Entry 8BDF (X-ray diffraction, 1.95 A resolution); this record covers chains A and F of the 6 polymer chains in the assembly.

Chain A:
Protein: Tubulin alpha-1B chain
Source organism: Bos taurus
Reference sequence: P81947 (TBA1B_BOVIN); the author numbering skips numbers that UniProt does not, so the offset changes along the chain: 1-438 = UniProt 1-438; 443-455 = UniProt 439-451
Sequence (451 residues; row label = number of the first residue in the row; note: 4 numbers in that range are skipped by the numbering (no residue carries them; nothing is unmodelled there)):
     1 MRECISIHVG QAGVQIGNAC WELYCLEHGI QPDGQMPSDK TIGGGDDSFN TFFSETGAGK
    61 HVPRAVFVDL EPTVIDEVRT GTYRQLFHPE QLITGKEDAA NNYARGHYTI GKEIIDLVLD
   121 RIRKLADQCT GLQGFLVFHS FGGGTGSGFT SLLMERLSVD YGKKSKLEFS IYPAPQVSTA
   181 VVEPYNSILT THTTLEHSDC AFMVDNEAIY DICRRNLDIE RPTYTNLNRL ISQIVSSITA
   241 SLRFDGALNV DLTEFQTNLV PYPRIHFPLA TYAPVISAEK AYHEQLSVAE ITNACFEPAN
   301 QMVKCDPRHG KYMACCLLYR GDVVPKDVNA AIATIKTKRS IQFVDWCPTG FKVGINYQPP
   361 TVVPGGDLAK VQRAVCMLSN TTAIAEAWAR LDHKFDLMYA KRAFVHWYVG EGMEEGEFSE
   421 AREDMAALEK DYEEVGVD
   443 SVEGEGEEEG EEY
Unresolved in the structure: 443-447, 451-455
Metal / ion sites: Ca2+: Asp-39, Thr-41, Gly-44, Glu-55
Small-molecule neighbours: GTP (guanosine-5'-triphosphate): Gly-10, Gln-11, Ala-12, Gln-15, Ile-16, Asp-69, Asp-98, Ala-99, Ala-100, Asn-101, Ser-140, Gly-142, Gly-143, Gly-144, Thr-145, Gly-146, Ile-171, Pro-173, Val-177, Ser-178, Thr-179, Glu-183, Asn-206, Tyr-224, Leu-227, Asn-228, Ile-231

Chain F:
Protein: Tubulin beta-2B chain
Source organism: Gallus gallus
Reference sequence: E1BQ43 (E1BQ43_CHICK); residues 1-378 here = UniProt positions 1-378
Sequence (384 residues; each row starts with the number of its first residue):
     1 MYTFVVRDEN SSVYAEVSRL LLATGQWKRL RKDNPRFNLM LGERNRLPFG RLGHEPGLVQ
    61 LVNYYRGADK LCRKASLVKL IKTSPELSES CTWFPESYVI YPTNLKTPVA PAQNGIRHLI
   121 NNTRTDEREV FLAAYNRRRE GREGNVWIAK SSAGAKGEGI LISSEASELL DFIDEQGQVH
   181 VIQKYLEKPL LLEPGHRKFD IRSWVLVDHL YNIYLYREGV LRTSSEPYNS ANFQDKTCHL
   241 TNHCIQKEYS KNYGRYEEGN EMFFEEFNQY LMDALNTTLE NSILLQIKHI IRSCLMCIEP
   301 AISTKHLHYQ SFQLFGFDFM VDEELKVWLI EVNGAPACAQ KLYAELCQGI VDVAISSVFP
   361 LADTGQKTSQ PTSIFIKLHH HHHH
Unresolved in the structure: 103-125, 142-143, 152-158, 176-177, 229-237, 246-252, 363-371, 379-384
Sequence notes: expression tag (379-384)
Metal / ion sites: Mg2+: Glu-331 (together with AMP-PCP)
Small-molecule neighbours: AMP-PCP (ACP; phosphomethylphosphonic acid adenylate ester): Lys-74, Pro-95, Ile-148, Lys-150, Ile-160, Gln-183, Lys-184, Tyr-185, Leu-186, Lys-198, Asp-200, Arg-202, Arg-222, His-239, Leu-240, Thr-241, Asn-242, Asp-318, Met-320, Ile-330, Glu-331, Asn-333

Interface between chain A and chain F:
Residue-residue contacts (35; chain A residue first):
  Gln-176(A) / Pro-56(F)
  Glu-207(A) / His-54(F)  salt bridge
  Glu-297(A) / His-306(F)
  Pro-298(A) / Leu-307(F)  hydrophobic
  Lys-304(A) / Gly-53(F)  hydrogen bond (side chain-backbone)
  Lys-304(A) / His-54(F)
  Lys-304(A) / His-308(F)
  Cys-305(A) / His-308(F)
  Asp-306(A) / Arg-66(F)
  Arg-308(A) / Pro-300(F)  hydrogen bond (side chain-backbone)
  Arg-308(A) / Ala-301(F)  hydrogen bond (side chain-backbone)
  Arg-308(A) / Ile-302(F)
  Arg-308(A) / Ser-303(F)  hydrogen bond (side chain-backbone)
  Arg-308(A) / Leu-307(F)
  His-309(A) / Arg-66(F)  hydrogen bond (side chain-backbone)
  His-309(A) / Gly-67(F)
  His-309(A) / Ala-301(F)
  Ser-340(A) / Ala-301(F)
  Glu-386(A) / Gly-50(F)
  Glu-386(A) / Arg-66(F)  salt bridge
  Arg-390(A) / Gly-50(F)
  Arg-390(A) / His-54(F)  hydrogen bond
  His-393(A) / Arg-51(F)  hydrogen bond
  Gly-448(A) / Arg-44(F)
  Glu-449(A) / Asn-10(F)
  Glu-449(A) / Ser-11(F)
  Glu-449(A) / Ser-12(F)  hydrogen bond
  Glu-449(A) / Ala-335(F)  hydrogen bond (backbone-backbone)
  Glu-449(A) / Ala-337(F)
  Glu-450(A) / Arg-202(F)  hydrogen bond (backbone-side chain)
  Glu-450(A) / Asn-333(F)
  Glu-450(A) / Gly-334(F)
  Glu-450(A) / Ala-335(F)  hydrogen bond (side chain-backbone)
  Glu-450(A) / Pro-336(F)
  Glu-450(A) / Ala-337(F)  hydrogen bond (backbone-backbone)
Interface residues without a listed pair, chain A (19 interface residues in all): Ala-299, Lys-338, Lys-394
Interface residues without a listed pair, chain F (26 interface residues in all): Glu-55, Tyr-343

Overview:
19 residues of chain A face 26 of chain F across their interface, with 12 hydrogen bonds and 2 salt bridges.
Polar pairs include Glu-207(A)/His-54(F), Glu-386(A)/Arg-66(F) and Lys-304(A)/Gly-53(F). Ligands of chain A:
GTP. Bound to chain F: AMP-PCP.
Here chain A is Tubulin alpha-1B chain (Bos taurus) and chain F is Tubulin beta-2B chain (Gallus gallus).
Entry 8BDF (Tubulin-taxane-2a complex) was determined by X-ray diffraction (same publication as 8BDE and
8BDG).
